1ZJN - chains T and A of the 4 polymer chains in the assembly; structure by X-ray diffraction, 2.61 A resolution.

== Chain T ==
Molecule: 16-nt DNA strand
Sequence (16 nucleotides; numbered 1 to 16; the number before each row is that of its first residue):
     1 CCGACCACGCATCAGC

== Chain A ==
Molecule: DNA polymerase beta
Organism: Homo sapiens
Notes: EC 2.7.7.7, 4.2.99.-
Reference sequence: P06746 (DPOB_HUMAN); residues 1-335 here correspond to UniProt positions 0-334 (UniProt number = residue number - 1)
Chain sequence (335 residues; numbered 1 to 335; the number before each row is that of its first residue):
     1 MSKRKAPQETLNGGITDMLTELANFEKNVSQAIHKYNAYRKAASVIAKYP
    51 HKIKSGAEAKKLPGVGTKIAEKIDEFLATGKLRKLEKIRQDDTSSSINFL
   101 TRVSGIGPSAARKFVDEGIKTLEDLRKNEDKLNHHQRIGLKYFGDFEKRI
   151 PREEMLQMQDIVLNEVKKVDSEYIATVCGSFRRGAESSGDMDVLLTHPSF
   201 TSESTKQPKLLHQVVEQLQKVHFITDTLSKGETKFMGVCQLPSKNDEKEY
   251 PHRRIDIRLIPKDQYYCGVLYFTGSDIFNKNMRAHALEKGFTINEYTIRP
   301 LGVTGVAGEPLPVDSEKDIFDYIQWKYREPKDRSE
Disordered / not traced: 1-9, 335
Metal / ion sites: Na+ site 1: Lys60, Leu62, Val65 (shared with 1 residue of chain D); Na+ site 2: Thr101, Val103, Ile106 (shared with 1 residue of chain P); Mg2+: Asp190, Asp192 (together with 2'-deoxyguanosine-5'-triphosphate); Na+ site 3: Asp190, Asp192, Asp256
Ligand contacts: 2'-deoxyguanosine-5'-triphosphate (DGT): Arg149, Gly179, Ser180, Arg183, Ser188, Gly189, Asp190, Asp192, Tyr271, Phe272, Thr273, Gly274, Ser275, Asp276, Asn279, Arg283
UniProt features mapped onto this chain:
  - binding site (K(+)): Lys61
  - binding site (Na(+)): Lys61
What the authors report for this chain:
  - contacts within the chain: Arg258-Glu295 (hydrogen bond), Arg258-Tyr296 (hydrogen bond)
  - conformationally variable residues (side-chain flip): Arg258

== Interface between chain T and chain A ==
Pairs across the interface - 25 pairs, chain T then chain A:
  DC5(T) with His34(A), stacking on the base
  DC6(T) with Lys280(A), salt bridge to the phosphate; Arg283(A), base contact; Leu287(A), phosphate contact
  DA7(T) with Arg283(A), hydrogen bond to the sugar; Leu287(A), phosphate contact; Thr292(A), hydrogen bond to the phosphate; Ile293(A), sugar contact; Asn294(A), phosphate contact
  DC8(T) with Asn294(A), hydrogen bond to the phosphate; Glu295(A), sugar contact; Tyr296(A), phosphate contact
  DG9(T) with Thr233(A), hydrogen bond to the phosphate; Lys234(A), phosphate contact; Met236(A), base contact; Arg258(A), sugar contact; Tyr296(A), hydrogen bond to the phosphate
  DC10(T) with Ser229(A), phosphate contact; Lys230(A), hydrogen bond to the phosphate; Gly231(A), phosphate contact; Glu232(A), hydrogen bond to the phosphate; Thr233(A), hydrogen bond to the phosphate; Lys234(A), hydrogen bond to the phosphate
  DA11(T) with Ser229(A), sugar contact; Lys230(A), hydrogen bond to the phosphate

== Summary ==
Chain T and chain A form an interface of 7 and 17 residues respectively; the contacts include 10 hydrogen
bonds, 1 salt bridge and 1 aromatic stacking contact. Polar contacts include DA7(T)-Arg283(A),
DA7(T)-Thr292(A) and DC8(T)-Asn294(A). Ligands of chain A: 2'-deoxyguanosine-5'-triphosphate. The paper
reports conformational variability at Arg258(A); contacts within the chain involving Arg258(A), Glu295(A) and
Tyr296(A).
Chain T is a 16-nt DNA strand and chain A is DNA polymerase beta (Homo sapiens); the structure, Human DNA
Polymerase beta complexed with DNA containing an A-A mismatched primer terminus with dGTP, was determined by
X-ray diffraction, deposited together with 1ZJM.
